Entry 8AIA (electron microscopy, 5.10 A resolution (low resolution: residue-level contacts below are approximate; hydrogen-bond / salt-bridge calls are withheld)); this record covers chains B and C of the 12 polymer chains in the assembly.

# Chain B
Molecule: Crescentin
Organism: Caulobacter vibrioides
UniProt: A0A8F8EC09 (A0A8F8EC09_CAUVI); residues 1-457 here = UniProt positions 1-457
Chain sequence (457 residues; row label = number of the first residue in the row):
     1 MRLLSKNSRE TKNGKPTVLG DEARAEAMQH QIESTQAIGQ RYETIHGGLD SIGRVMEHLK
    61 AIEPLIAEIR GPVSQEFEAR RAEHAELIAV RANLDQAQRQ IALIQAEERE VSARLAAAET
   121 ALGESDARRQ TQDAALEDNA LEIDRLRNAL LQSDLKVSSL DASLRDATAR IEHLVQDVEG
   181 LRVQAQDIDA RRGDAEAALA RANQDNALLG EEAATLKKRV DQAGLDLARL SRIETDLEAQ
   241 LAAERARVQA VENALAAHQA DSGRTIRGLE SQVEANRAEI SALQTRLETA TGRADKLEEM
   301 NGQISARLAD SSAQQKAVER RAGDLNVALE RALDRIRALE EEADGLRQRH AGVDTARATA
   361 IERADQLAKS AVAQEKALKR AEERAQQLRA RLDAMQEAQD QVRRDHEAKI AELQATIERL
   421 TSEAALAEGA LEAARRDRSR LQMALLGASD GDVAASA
Not modelled in the structure: 1-357, 443-457

# Chain C
Molecule: Crescentin-specific megabody MB13
Notes: antibody fragment or engineered binder
Chain sequence (907 residues; each row starts with the number of its first residue):
     1 EVQLQESGGG LVYKEETQSG LNNYARVVEK GQYDSLEIPA QVAASWESGR DDAAVFGFID
    61 KEQLDKYVAN GGKRSDWTVK FAENRSQDGT LLGYSLLQES VDQASYMYSD NHYLAEMATI
   121 LGKPEEAKRY RQLAQQLADY INTCMFDPTT QFYYDVRIED KPLANGCAGK PIVERGKGPE
   181 GWSPLFNGAA TQANADAVVK VMLDPKEFNT FVPLGTAALT NPAFGADIYW RGRVWVDQFW
   241 FGLKGMERYG YRDDALKLAD TFFRHAKGLT ADGPIQENYN PLTGAQQGAP NFSWSAAHLY
   301 MLYNDFFRKQ ASGGGSGGGG SGGGGSGNAD NYKNVINRTG APQYMKDYDY DDHQRFNPFF
   361 DLGAWHGHLL PDGPNTMGGF PGVALLTEEY INFMASNFDR LTVWQDGKKV DFTLEAYSIP
   421 GALVQKLTAK DVQVEMTLRF ATPRTSLLET KITSNKPLDL VWDGELLEKL EAKEGKPLSD
   481 KTIAGEYPDY QRKISATRDG LKVTFGKVRA TWDLLTSGES EYQVHKSLPV QTEINGNRFT
   541 SKAHINGSTT LYTTYSHLLT AQEVSKEQMQ IRDILARPAF YLTASQQRWE EYLKKGLTNP
   601 DATPEQTRVA VKAIETLNGN WRSPGGAVKF NTVTPSVTGR WFSGNQTWPW DTWKQAFAMA
   661 HFNPDIAKEN IRAVFSWQIQ PGDSVRPQDV GFVPDLIAWN LSPERGGDGG NWNERNTKPS
   721 LAAWSVMEVY NVTQDKTWVA EMYPKLVAYH DWWLRNRDHN GNGVPEYGAT RDKAHNTESG
   781 EMLFTVKKDS LRLSCASSRS IDGINIMRWY RQAPGKQRGM VAVVTGWGST NYVDSVKGRF
   841 IISRDSAKDT VYLQMNNLKP EDTAVYSCNA IYRGSEYWGQ GTQVTVSSGE NLYFQGSHHH
   901 HHHHHHH
Not modelled in the structure: 1, 10-792, 855-858, 872-874, 886-907
Cystine bridges: Cys-795/Cys-868

# How chain B and chain C interact
Pairs across the interface (15; chain B residue first):
  Gln-414(B) / Thr-825(C)
  Gln-414(B) / Trp-827(C)
  Ile-417(B) / Ile-806(C)
  Glu-418(B) / Trp-827(C)
  Glu-418(B) / Ser-829(C)
  Thr-421(B) / Asn-831(C)
  Glu-428(B) / Met-820(C)
  Gly-429(B) / Asp-834(C)
  Ala-430(B) / Asp-834(C)
  Ala-433(B) / Asp-834(C)
  Arg-435(B) / Gln-817(C)
  Arg-436(B) / Lys-816(C)
  Arg-436(B) / Gln-817(C)
  Arg-436(B) / Arg-818(C)
  Arg-440(B) / Lys-816(C)
Also at the interface, not in a pair above, chain B (13 interface residues in all): Ser-422, Glu-432
Also at the interface, not in a pair above, chain C (14 interface residues in all): Arg-811, Gly-819, Val-823, Val-833

# In short
13 residues of chain B face 14 of chain C across their interface.
Here chain B is Crescentin (Caulobacter vibrioides) and chain C is Crescentin-specific megabody MB13. Entry
8AIA (Cryo-EM structure of crescentin filaments (wildtype, C1 symmetry and large box)) was determined by
electron microscopy (same publication as 8AFE, 8AFH, 8AFL, 8AFM, 8AHL, 8AIX and 8AJB).
